7XUG - chains H and J of the 8 polymer chains in the assembly; structure by electron microscopy, 3.57 A resolution.

Chain H:
Name: DNA-directed RNA polymerase subunit alpha
Source organism: Escherichia coli (strain K12)
Notes: EC 2.7.7.6
UniProt: P0A7Z4 (RPOA_ECOLI); residue numbers follow UniProt; this construct covers 1-329
Sequence (329 residues; row label = number of the first residue in the row):
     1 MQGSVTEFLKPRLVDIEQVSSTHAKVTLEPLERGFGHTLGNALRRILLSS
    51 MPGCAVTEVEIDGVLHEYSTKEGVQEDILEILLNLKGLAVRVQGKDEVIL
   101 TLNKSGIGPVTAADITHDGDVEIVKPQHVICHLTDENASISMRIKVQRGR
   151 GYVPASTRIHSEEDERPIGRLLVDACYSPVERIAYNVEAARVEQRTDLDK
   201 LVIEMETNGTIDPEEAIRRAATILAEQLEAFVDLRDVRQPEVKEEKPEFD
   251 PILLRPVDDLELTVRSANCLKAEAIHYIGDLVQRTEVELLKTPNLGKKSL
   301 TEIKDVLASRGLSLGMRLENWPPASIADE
Disordered / not traced: 1-3, 159-168, 233-329
UniProt features mapped onto this chain:
  - region: Glu-162 to Glu-165 (Required for interaction with Crp at class II promoters)
  - modified residue: Arg-265 (ADP-ribosylarginine), Lys-297 (N6-acetyllysine), Lys-298 (N6-acetyllysine)
  - mutagenesis: Arg-45 (R45C: In rpoA112; temperature-sensitive, blocks RNA polymerase assembly), Glu-162 to Glu-165 (5-fold decrease in CRP-class II promoter-dependent transcription), Glu-165 (E165K: 5-fold decrease in CRP-class II promoter-dependent transcription), Arg-191 (R191C: In rpoA101; temperature-sensitive)

Chain J:
Name: DNA-directed RNA polymerase subunit beta'
Source organism: Escherichia coli (strain K12)
Notes: EC 2.7.7.6
UniProt: P0A8T7 (RPOC_ECOLI); numbering as in UniProt (aligned over 1-1407)
Sequence (1430 residues; row label = number of the first residue in the row):
     1 VKDLLKFLKAQTKTEEFDAIKIALASPDMIRSWSFGEVKKPETINYRTFK
    51 PERDGLFCARIFGPVKDYECLCGKYKRLKHRGVICEKCGVEVTQTKVRRE
   101 RMGHIELASPTAHIWFLKSLPSRIGLLLDMPLRDIERVLYFESYVVIEGG
   151 MTNLERQQILTEEQYLDALEEFGDEFDAKMGAEAIQALLKSMDLEQECEQ
   201 LREELNETNSETKRKKLTKRIKLLEAFVQSGNKPEWMILTVLPVLPPDLR
   251 PLVPLDGGRFATSDLNDLYRRVINRNNRLKRLLDLAAPDIIVRNEKRMLQ
   301 EAVDALLDNGRRGRAITGSNKRPLKSLADMIKGKQGRFRQNLLGKRVDYS
   351 GRSVITVGPYLRLHQCGLPKKMALELFKPFIYGKLELRGLATTIKAAKKM
   401 VEREEAVVWDILDEVIREHPVLLNRAPTLHRLGIQAFEPVLIEGKAIQLH
   451 PLVCAAYNADFDGDQMAVHVPLTLEAQLEARALMMSTNNILSPANGEPII
   501 VPSQDVVLGLYYMTRDCVNAKGEGMVLTGPKEAERLYRSGLASLHARVKV
   551 RITEYEKDANGELVAKTSLKDTTVGRAILWMIVPKGLPYSIVNQALGKKA
   601 ISKMLNTCYRILGLKPTVIFADQIMYTGFAYAARSGASVGIDDMVIPEKK
   651 HEIISEAEAEVAEIQEQFQSGLVTAGERYNKVIDIWAAANDRVSKAMMDN
   701 LQTETVINRDGQEEKQVSFNSIYMMADSGARGSAAQIRQLAGMRGLMAKP
   751 DGSIIETPITANFREGLNVLQYFISTHGARKGLADTALKTANSGYLTRRL
   801 VDVAQDLVVTEDDCGTHEGIMMTPVIEGGDVKEPLRDRVLGRVTAEDVLK
   851 PGTADILVPRNTLLHEQWCDLLEENSVDAVKVRSVVSCDTDFGVCAHCYG
   901 RDLARGHIINKGEAIGVIAAQSIGEPGTQLTMRTFHIGGAASRAAAESSI
   951 QVKNKGSIKLSNVKSVVNSSGKLVITSRNTELKLIDEFGRTKESYKVPYG
  1001 AVLAKGDGEQVAGGETVANWDPHTMPVITEVSGFVRFTDMIDGQTITRQT
  1051 DELTGLSSLVVLDSAERTAGGKDLRPALKIVDAQGNDVLIPGTDMPAQYF
  1101 LPGKAIVQLEDGVQISSGDTLARIPQESGGTKDITGGLPRVADLFEARRP
  1151 KEPAILAEISGIVSFGKETKGKRRLVITPVDGSDPYEEMIPKWRQLNVFE
  1201 GERVERGDVISDGPEAPHDILRLRGVHAVTRYIVNEVQDVYRLQGVKIND
  1251 KHIEVIVRQMLRKATIVNAGSSDFLEGEQVEYSRVKIANRELEANGKVGA
  1301 TYSRDLLGITKASLATESFISAASFQETTRVLTEAAVAGKRDELRGLKEN
  1351 VIVGRLIPAGTGYAYHQDRMRRRAAGEAPAAPQVTAEDASASLAELLNAG
  1401 LGGSDNELELEVLFQGPSSGHHHHHHHHHH
Disordered / not traced: 1-15, 934-944, 1127-1134, 1374-1430
Differences from the reference sequence: conflict Val-1 (Met in P0A8T7); expression tag (1408-1430)
UniProt features mapped onto this chain:
  - binding site (Zn(2+)): Cys-70, Cys-72, Cys-85, Cys-88, Cys-814, Cys-888, Cys-895, Cys-898
  - binding site (Mg(2+)): Asp-460, Asp-462, Asp-464
  - modified residue: Lys-983 (N6-acetyllysine)
  - mutagenesis: Gln-504 (Q504P: Resistant to antibiotics salinamide A and B), Asn-690 (N690D: Resistant to antibiotics salinamide A and B), Met-697 (M697V: Resistant to antibiotics salinamide A and B), Ala-735 (A735T: Resistant to antibiotics salinamide A and B), Arg-738 (R738C/H/P/S: Resistant to antibiotics salinamide A and B), Ala-748 (A748E: Resistant to antibiotics salinamide A and B), Pro-758 (P758S/T: Resistant to antibiotics salinamide A and B), Phe-763 (F763C: Resistant to antibiotics salinamide A and B), Ser-775 (S775A: Resistant to antibiotics salinamide A and B), Ala-779 (A779T/V: Resistant to antibiotics salinamide A and B), Arg-780 (R780C: Resistant to antibiotics salinamide A and B), Gly-782 (G782A/C: Resistant to antibiotics salinamide A and B), 1 further mutagenesis entry in UniProt
Ion coordination: Zn2+ site 1: Cys-70, Cys-72, Cys-85, Cys-88; Mg2+: Asp-460, Asp-462, Asp-464 (shared with 1 residue of chain R); Zn2+ site 2: Cys-814, Cys-888, Cys-895, Cys-898

Chain H / chain J interface:
Contacting residue pairs (21):
  Leu-48(H) with Arg-535(J), hydrogen bond (backbone-side chain); Arg-538(J)
  Leu-83(H) with Val-526(J), hydrophobic; Leu-527(J); Thr-528(J); Arg-551(J)
  Lys-86(H) with Val-526(J); Glu-532(J), salt bridge
  Tyr-152(H) with Glu-532(J); Arg-535(J); Leu-536(J), hydrophobic; Leu-541(J)
  Pro-154(H) with Leu-541(J), hydrophobic
  Cys-176(H) with Arg-535(J), hydrogen bond
  Ser-178(H) with Arg-535(J)
  Val-180(H) with Arg-535(J), hydrogen bond (backbone-side chain)
  Glu-181(H) with Arg-535(J)
  Arg-182(H) with Met-581(J)
  Gln-194(H) with Trp-409(J)
  Thr-196(H) with Glu-443(J)
  Glu-206(H) with Lys-531(J), salt bridge
Also at the interface, not in a pair above, chain H (20 interface residues in all): Arg-44, Leu-79, Glu-80, Asn-84, Asp-174, Ala-184, Arg-191
Also at the interface, not in a pair above, chain J (15 interface residues in all): Lys-370, Glu-534

Summary:
Chain H and chain J form an interface of 20 and 15 residues respectively, with 3 hydrogen bonds and 2 salt
bridges. Polar pairs include Lys-86(H)/Glu-532(J), Glu-206(H)/Lys-531(J) and Leu-48(H)/Arg-535(J).
Here chain H is DNA-directed RNA polymerase subunit alpha and chain J is DNA-directed RNA polymerase subunit
beta', both from Escherichia coli (strain K12). Entry 7XUG (cryo-EM structure of HK022 putRNA-less E.coli RNA
polymerase elongation complex) was determined by electron microscopy together with 7XUE and 7XUI from the same
study.
